PDB entry 3DGA | X-ray diffraction, 2.70 A resolution | chains A and C

== Chain A ==
Name: Bifunctional dihydrofolate reductase-thymidylate synthase
From: Plasmodium falciparum
Notes: EC 1.5.1.3, 2.1.1.45
UniProt: Q8I1R6 (Q8I1R6_PLAF7); residue numbers follow UniProt; this construct covers 1-280
Amino-acid sequence (280 residues; each row starts with the number of its first residue):
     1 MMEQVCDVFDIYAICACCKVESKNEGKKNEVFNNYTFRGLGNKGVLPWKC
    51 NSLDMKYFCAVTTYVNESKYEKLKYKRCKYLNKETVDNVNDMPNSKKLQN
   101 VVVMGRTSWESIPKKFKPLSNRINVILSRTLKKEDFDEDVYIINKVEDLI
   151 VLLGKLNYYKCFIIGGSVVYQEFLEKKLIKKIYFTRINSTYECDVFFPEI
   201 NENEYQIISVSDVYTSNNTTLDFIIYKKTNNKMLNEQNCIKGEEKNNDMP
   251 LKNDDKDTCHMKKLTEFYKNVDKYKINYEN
Disordered / not traced: 85-95, 231-280
Ligand contacts:
  - NADPH (NDP; NADPH dihydro-nicotinamide-adenine-dinucleotide phosphate): Cys15, Ala16, Leu40, Gly41, Asn42, Gly44, Val45, Leu46, Trp48, Gly105, Arg106, Thr107, Ser108, Ser111, Leu127, Ser128, Arg129, Thr130, Leu131, Ile143, Asn144, Lys145, Val146, Ile164, Gly165, Gly166, Ser167, Val168, Val169, Tyr170, Glu172, Val195
  - RJ1 (N-[2-chloro-5-(trifluoromethyl)phenyl]imidodicarbonimidic diamide): Ile14, Cys15, Ala16, Asp54, Met55, Phe58, Ile112, Phe116, Leu119, Ile164, Tyr170, Thr185
From the paper describing this entry:
  - binding site for RJ1: Ile14, Cys15, Ala16, Asp54, Met55, Phe58, Ile112, Leu119, Ile164, Tyr170

== Chain C ==
Name: Bifunctional dihydrofolate reductase-thymidylate synthase
From: Plasmodium falciparum
Notes: EC 1.5.1.3, 2.1.1.45
UniProt: Q8I1R6 (Q8I1R6_PLAF7); residue numbers follow UniProt; this construct covers 281-608
Amino-acid sequence (328 residues; each row starts with the number of its first residue):
   281 DDDDEEEDDFVYFNFNKEKEEKNKNSIHPNDFQIYNSLKYKYHPEYQYLN
   331 IIYDIMMNGNKQSDRTGVGVLSKFGYIMKFDLSQYFPLLTTKKLFLRGII
   381 EELLWFIRGETNGNTLLNKNVRIWEANGTREFLDNRKLFHREVNDLGPIY
   431 GFQWRHFGAEYTNMYDNYENKGVDQLKNIINLIKNDPTSRRILLCAWNVK
   481 DLDQMALPPCHILCQFYVFDGKLSCIMYQRSCDLGLGVPFNIASYSIFTH
   531 MIAQVCNLQPAQFIHVLGNAHVYNNHIDSLKIQLNRIPYPFPTLKLNPDI
   581 KNIEDFTISDFTIQNYVHHEKISMDMAA
Disordered / not traced: 281-283
Ligand contacts: 2'-deoxyuridine 5'-monophosphate (UMP): Arg345, Cys490, His491, Gln509, Arg510, Ser511, Cys512, Asp513, Gly517, Val518, Asn521, His551, Tyr553

== Chain A / chain C interface ==
Residue-residue contacts (48):
  Lys19(A) with Asn595(C), hydrogen bond; Val597(C)
  Lys28(A) with Lys373(C); His598(C), hydrogen bond
  Phe32(A) with Tyr569(C); Tyr596(C); Val597(C), hydrophobic; His598(C)
  Asn33(A) with Tyr569(C)
  Asn34(A) with Tyr569(C)
  Phe37(A) with Pro570(C)
  Arg186(A) with Pro568(C), hydrogen bond (side chain-backbone); Tyr569(C); Pro570(C)
  Asn188(A) with Pro570(C), hydrogen bond (side chain-backbone); Phe571(C), hydrogen bond (side chain-backbone); Asn595(C), hydrogen bond (side chain-backbone); Val597(C)
  Ser189(A) with Asn595(C)
  Ile207(A) with Leu318(C); Ile567(C), hydrophobic
  Ile208(A) with Leu318(C); Lys319(C), hydrogen bond (backbone-backbone); Tyr320(C)
  Ser209(A) with Lys319(C); Tyr320(C), hydrogen bond (side chain-backbone)
  Val210(A) with Tyr320(C), hydrogen bond (backbone-backbone); Lys321(C); Tyr322(C), hydrogen bond (backbone-backbone); His323(C), hydrogen bond (backbone-backbone); Tyr326(C), hydrophobic; Ile567(C), hydrophobic
  Ser211(A) with Tyr322(C); His323(C), hydrogen bond (backbone-backbone)
  Asp212(A) with Tyr322(C); Pro324(C)
  Val213(A) with His323(C); Pro324(C); Gln364(C); Tyr365(C)
  Tyr214(A) with Gln364(C)
  Thr215(A) with Gln364(C), hydrogen bond (side chain-backbone)
  Asn218(A) with Lys575(C), hydrogen bond
  Thr220(A) with Gln364(C); Phe571(C), hydrogen bond (side chain-backbone); Thr573(C)
  Asp222(A) with His323(C); Pro570(C)
Also at the interface, not in a pair above, chain A (25 interface residues in all): Asn29, Thr190, Gln206, Leu221
Also at the interface, not in a pair above, chain C (25 interface residues in all): Ser317, Ser363, Pro572

== Overview ==
The chain A/chain C interface involves 25 residues from each chain, with 15 hydrogen bonds. Polar contacts
include Lys19(A)-Asn595(C), Lys28(A)-His598(C) and Arg186(A)-Pro568(C). Ligands of chain A: compound RJ1 and
NADPH. Ligands of chain C: 2'-deoxyuridine 5'-monophosphate. The paper reports a binding site for RJ1 at
Ile14(A), Cys15(A) and Ala16(A) among others.
Here chain A is Bifunctional dihydrofolate reductase-thymidylate synthase and chain C is Bifunctional
dihydrofolate reductase-thymidylate synthase, both from Plasmodium falciparum. Entry 3DGA (Wild-type
Plasmodium falciparum dihydrofolate reductase-thymidylate synthase (PfDHFR-TS) complexed with RJF01302, NADPH,
and dUMP) was determined by X-ray diffraction.
